PDB entry 1U1K | X-ray diffraction, 2.00 A resolution | chains B and A

# Chain B
Molecule: 11-nt DNA strand
Sequence (11 nucleotides; each row starts with the number of its first residue):
   202 TAGGGTTXGGG
Modified residues: 7DA (7-deaza-2'-deoxyadenosine-5'-monophosphate) at position 209

# Chain A
Protein: Heterogeneous nuclear ribonucleoprotein A1
From: Homo sapiens
UniProt: P09651 (ROA1_HUMAN); residues 1-196 here correspond to UniProt positions 0-195 (UniProt number = residue number - 1)
Sequence (196 residues; numbered 1 to 196; the number before each row is that of its first residue):
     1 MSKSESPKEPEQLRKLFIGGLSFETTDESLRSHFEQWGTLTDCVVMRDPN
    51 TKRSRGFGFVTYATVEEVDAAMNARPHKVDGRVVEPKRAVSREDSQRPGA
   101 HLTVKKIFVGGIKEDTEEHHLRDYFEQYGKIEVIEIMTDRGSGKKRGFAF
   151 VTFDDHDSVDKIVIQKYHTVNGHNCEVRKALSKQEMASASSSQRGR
Not modelled in the structure: 1-7, 191-196
What the authors report for this chain:
  - conformationally variable residues (side-chain flip): Arg-178
  - self-association interface (contacts with another copy of this molecule); pairs are residue here / residue on that copy: Glu-93/Arg-178
  - binding site for the 11-nt DNA strand (chain B): Lys-179
  - specificity-determining residues: Lys-106

# How chain B and chain A interact
Pairs across the interface (32; chain B residue first):
  DT202(B) with Phe-17(A), base contact; Gly-19(A), base contact; Gly-20(A), hydrogen bond to the sugar; Arg-55(A), sugar contact; Gly-56(A), sugar contact; Glu-85(A), hydrogen bond to the base; Lys-87(A), hydrogen bond to the base
  DA203(B) with Phe-17(A), stacking on the base; Phe-57(A), sugar contact; Phe-59(A), base contact; Arg-88(A), hydrogen bond to the base; Ala-89(A), base contact; Val-90(A), hydrogen bond to the base; His-101(A), stacking on the base
  DG204(B) with Gln-12(A), hydrogen bond to the base; Lys-15(A), hydrogen bond to the base; Met-46(A), sugar contact; Arg-55(A), salt bridge to the phosphate; Phe-57(A), phosphate contact; Phe-59(A), sugar contact; Ala-89(A), base contact; Val-90(A), hydrogen bond to the base; Ser-91(A), base contact; Arg-92(A), base contact; Ser-95(A), hydrogen bond to the base
  DG205(B) with Lys-15(A), base contact; Asp-42(A), hydrogen bond to the base; Val-44(A), base contact; Met-46(A), sugar contact; Arg-92(A), hydrogen bond to the base
  DT207(B) with Arg-92(A), hydrogen bond to the base
  DT208(B) with Arg-92(A), base contact
Interface residues without a listed pair, chain A (23 interface residues in all): Glu-11, Glu-93

# In short
Chain B and chain A form an interface of 6 and 23 residues respectively; the contacts include 12 hydrogen
bonds, 1 salt bridge and 2 aromatic stacking contacts. Polar pairs include DT202(B)/Glu-85(A),
DT202(B)/Lys-87(A) and DA203(B)/Arg-88(A). The paper reports a binding site for the 11-nt DNA strand (chain B)
at Lys-179(A); the specificity determinant Lys-106(A).
Here chain B is an 11-nt DNA strand and chain A is Heterogeneous nuclear ribonucleoprotein A1 (Homo sapiens).
Entry 1U1K (Crystal Structure of UP1 Complexed With d(TTAGGGTT 7DA GGG); A Human Telomeric Repeat Containing
7-deaza-adenine) was determined by X-ray diffraction (same publication as 1U1L, 1U1M, 1U1N, 1U1O, 1U1P, 1U1Q
and 1U1R).
